PDB entry 7DRT | electron microscopy, 2.20 A resolution | chains A and B

== Chain A ==
Protein: Protein Wnt-3a
From: Homo sapiens
Reference sequence: P56704 (WNT3A_HUMAN); residues 1-352 here = UniProt positions 1-352
Amino-acid sequence (352 residues; each row starts with the number of its first residue):
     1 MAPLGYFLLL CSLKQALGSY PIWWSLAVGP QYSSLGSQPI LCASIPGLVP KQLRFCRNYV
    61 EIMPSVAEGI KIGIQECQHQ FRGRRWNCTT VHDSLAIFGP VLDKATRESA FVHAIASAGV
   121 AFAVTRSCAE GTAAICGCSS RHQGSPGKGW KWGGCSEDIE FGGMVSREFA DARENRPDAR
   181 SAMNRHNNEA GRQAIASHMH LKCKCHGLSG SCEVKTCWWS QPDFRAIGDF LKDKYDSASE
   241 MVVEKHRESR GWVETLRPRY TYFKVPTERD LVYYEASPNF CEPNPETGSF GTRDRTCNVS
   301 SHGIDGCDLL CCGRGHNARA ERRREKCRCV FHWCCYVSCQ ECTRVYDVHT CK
Unresolved in the structure: 1-18
Curated features (UniProtKB/Swiss-Prot):
  - site: L26, A27 (Cleavage)
  - lipidation: S209 (O-palmitoleoyl serine)
  - glycosylation (N-linked (GlcNAc...) asparagine): N87, N298
  - mutagenesis: N87 (N87Q: Strongly reduced ability to stimulate Wnt-responsive reporters; when associated with Q-298), S209 (S209A: Abrogates WLS binding; S209A: Complete loss of palmitoleoylation; S209T: No effect on palmitoleoylation and secretion; the threonine can functionally replace the serine), N298 (N298Q: Strongly reduced ability to stimulate Wnt-responsive reporters; when associated with Q-87), C334 (C334A: No signaling activity despite the presence of significant amounts of secreted monomeric Wnt3a, exhibits dominant negative properties; when associated with A-335), C335 (C335A: No signaling activity despite the presence of significant amounts of secreted monomeric Wnt3a, exhibits dominant negative properties; when associated with A-334)
Cystine bridges: C42-C56, C77-C88, C138-C155, C203-C217, C205-C212, C281-C312, C297-C307, C311-C351, C327-C342, C329-C339, C334-C335
Reported in the primary citation:
  - post-translational modification sites: S209
  - binding site for palmitoleic acid: S209
  - mutagenesis - S209A: decreased binding to Protein wntless homolog (chain B)
  - mutagenesis - W333A: unchanged binding to Protein wntless homolog (chain B)
  - mutagenesis - K215A/W218A: decreased signaling
  - mutagenesis - S209A, W333A: abolished signaling (TOPFlash assay)
  - mutagenesis - W150A: unchanged signaling (Wnt signaling activity)

== Chain B ==
Protein: Protein wntless homolog
From: Homo sapiens
Reference sequence: Q5T9L3 (WLS_HUMAN); residue numbers follow UniProt; this construct covers 1-541
Amino-acid sequence (541 residues; row label = number of the first residue in the row):
     1 MAGAIIENMS TKKLCIVGGI LLVFQIIAFL VGGLIAPGPT TAVSYMSVKC VDARKNHHKT
    61 KWFVPWGPNH CDKIRDIEEA IPREIEANDI VFSVHIPLPH MEMSPWFQFM LFILQLDIAF
   121 KLNNQIRENA EVSMDVSLAY RDDAFAEWTE MAHERVPRKL KCTFTSPKTP EHEGRYYECD
   181 VLPFMEIGSV AHKFYLLNIR LPVNEKKKIN VGIGEIKDIR LVGIHQNGGF TKVWFAMKTF
   241 LTPSIFIIMV WYWRRITMMS RPPVLLEKVI FALGISMTFI NIPVEWFSIG FDWTWMLLFG
   301 DIRQGIFYAM LLSFWIIFCG EHMMDQHERN HIAGYWKQVG PIAVGSFCLF IFDMCERGVQ
   361 LTNPFYSIWT TDIGTELAMA FIIVAGICLC LYFLFLCFMV FQVFRNISGK QSSLPAMSKV
   421 RRLHYEGLIF RFKFLMLITL ACAAMTVIFF IVSQVTEGHW KWGGVTVQVN SAFFTGIYGM
   481 WNLYVFALMF LYAPSHKNYG EDQSNGDLGV HSGEELQLTT TITHVDGPTE IYKLTRKEAQ
   541 E
Unresolved in the structure: 1-2, 499-541
Curated features (UniProtKB/Swiss-Prot):
  - natural variant: Y392 (Y392C: In ZKS), Y478 (Y478C: In ZKS), I531 (I531T: In ZKS), R536 (R536C: In ZKS)
Cystine bridges: C50-C71, C162-C179
Ligand contacts:
  - 1-O-octadecyl-sn-glycero-3-phosphocholine (LPE): W253, T257, M259, R261, P262, P263, F271, A272, I275, S276, M310
  - palmitoleic acid (PAM): D301, I302, G305, I306, A343, S346, F347, L349, F350, D353

== How chain A and chain B interact ==
Pairs across the interface (87):
  L35(A) with R75(B)
  E68(A) with R75(B), salt bridge
  R126(A) with M46(B); D218(B), salt bridge
  S127(A) with R75(B), hydrogen bond
  A129(A) with Y45(B); M46(B), hydrogen bond (backbone-backbone)
  E130(A) with M46(B); W66(B); R75(B), salt bridge
  G131(A) with W66(B); P99(B)
  A134(A) with H100(B)
  C138(A) with M101(B)
  S139(A) with H100(B)
  S140(A) with H100(B); M101(B)
  R141(A) with H100(B); E102(B), salt bridge
  G144(A) with K232(B)
  W150(A) with M101(B), hydrophobic; E102(B), hydrogen bond (side chain-backbone); F107(B); H225(B)
  K151(A) with E102(B), salt bridge
  W152(A) with P37(B); N227(B); G228(B); G229(B), hydrogen bond (backbone-backbone); K232(B)
  G153(A) with P37(B); T41(B); N227(B), hydrogen bond (backbone-side chain)
  G154(A) with T41(B)
  C155(A) with M101(B), hydrophobic
  K202(A) with Q115(B), hydrogen bond
  K204(A) with I224(B)
  H206(A) with L111(B)
  G207(A) with R357(B), hydrogen bond (backbone-side chain)
  L208(A) with D301(B); Q304(B); Y308(B), hydrophobic; D353(B)
  S209(A) with F352(B); D353(B)
  C212(A) with F450(B); Q454(B), hydrogen bond (backbone-side chain)
  E213(A) with Q304(B); F450(B); F474(B)
  V214(A) with F474(B), hydrophobic
  K215(A) with Q454(B), hydrogen bond
  T216(A) with T40(B), hydrogen bond; A42(B); I224(B)
  W218(A) with I113(B), hydrophobic; Q115(B); V222(B)
  Q221(A) with R220(B), hydrogen bond (backbone-side chain)
  D223(A) with Y176(B)
  R225(A) with E173(B), hydrogen bond (side chain-backbone); G174(B)
  D229(A) with R175(B), salt bridge
  V330(A) with E205(B)
  F331(A) with N124(B)
  H332(A) with N124(B); V203(B); E205(B), salt bridge
  W333(A) with A87(B); F92(B), hydrophobic; L201(B), hydrogen bond (side chain-backbone); N210(B); I213(B), hydrophobic; G214(B); E215(B); I216(B), hydrogen bond (backbone-backbone)
  C334(A) with I77(B), hydrophobic; I90(B), hydrophobic
  C335(A) with A80(B), hydrophobic; I85(B), hydrogen bond (side chain-backbone); E86(B); A87(B); I90(B), hydrophobic
  Y336(A) with I81(B); E84(B); I85(B); E86(B)
Also at the interface, not in a pair above, chain A (47 interface residues in all): A133, D158, C217, S220, P222
Also at the interface, not in a pair above, chain B (70 interface residues in all): I35, V43, S44, S47, V48, K49, L98, M103, S104, F109, N123, V181, F230, G305
Interface features reported in the paper:
  - residue pairs: W150(A)-M101(B) (hydrophobic contact), K202(A)-Q115(B) (hydrogen bond), C212(A)-Q454(B) (hydrogen bond), K215(A)-Q454(B) (hydrogen bond), T216(A)-T40(B) (hydrogen bond), W218(A)-I113(B) (hydrophobic contact), H332(A)-E205(B) (hydrogen bond), M103(B)-W150(A) (hydrophobic contact), F107(B)-W150(A) (hydrophobic contact), V222(B)-W218(A) (hydrophobic contact)
  - interface residues, chain A: W333(A)
  - hot spots on chain A (mutagenesis) - W150A, K215A/W218A: decreased binding to Protein wntless homolog (chain B)

== Overview ==
Chain A and chain B form an interface of 47 and 70 residues respectively; the contacts include 15 hydrogen
bonds and 7 salt bridges. Polar pairs include E68(A)-R75(B), R126(A)-D218(B) and E130(A)-R75(B). The paper
describes hydrophobic contacts between W150(A) and M101(B), W218(A) and I113(B) and M103(B) and W150(A) among
others; hydrogen bonds between K202(A) and Q115(B), C212(A) and Q454(B) and K215(A) and Q454(B) among others.
The paper reports a binding site for palmitoleic acid at S209(A); S209A, W150A and K215A/W218A of chain A
reduce binding to Protein wntless homolog (chain B).
Chain A is Protein Wnt-3a and chain B is Protein wntless homolog, both from Homo sapiens; the structure, Human
Wntless in complex with Wnt3a, was determined by electron microscopy.
